Entry 2WVW (electron microscopy, 9.00 A resolution (very low resolution: no residue pairs are listed; an interface is given only as per-side residue counts)); this record covers chains A and W of the 24 polymer chains in the assembly.

== Chain A ==
Protein: Ribulose bisphosphate carboxylase large chain
Source organism: Synechococcus elongatus
Notes: EC 4.1.1.39
UniProt: P00880 (RBL_SYNP6); residues 4-475 here correspond to UniProt positions 1-472 (UniProt number = residue number - 3)
Sequence (472 residues; each row starts with the number of its first residue):
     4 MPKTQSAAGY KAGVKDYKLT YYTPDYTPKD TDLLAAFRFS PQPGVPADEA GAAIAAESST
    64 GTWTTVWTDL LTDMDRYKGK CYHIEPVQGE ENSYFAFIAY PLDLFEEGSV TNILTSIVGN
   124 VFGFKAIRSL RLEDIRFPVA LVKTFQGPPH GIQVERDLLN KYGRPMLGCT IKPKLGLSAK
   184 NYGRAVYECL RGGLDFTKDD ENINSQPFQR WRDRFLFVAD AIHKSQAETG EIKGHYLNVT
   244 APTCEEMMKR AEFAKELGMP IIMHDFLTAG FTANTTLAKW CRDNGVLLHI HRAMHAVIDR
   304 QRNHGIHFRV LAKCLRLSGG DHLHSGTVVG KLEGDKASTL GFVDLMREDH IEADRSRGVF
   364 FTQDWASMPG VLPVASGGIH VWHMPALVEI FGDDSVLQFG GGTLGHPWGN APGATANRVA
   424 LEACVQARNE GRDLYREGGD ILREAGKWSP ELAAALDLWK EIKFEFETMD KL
Disordered / not traced: 4-8
Curated features (UniProtKB/Swiss-Prot):
  - motif: Glu464 to Glu470 (Interacts with RbcX2)
  - active site (Proton acceptor): Lys175, His294
  - binding site (substrate): Asn123, Thr173, Lys177, Arg295, His327, Ser379
  - binding site (Mg(2+)): Lys201, Asp203, Glu204
  - site: Lys334 (Transition state stabilizer)
  - modified residue: Lys201 (N6-carboxylysine)

== Chain W ==
Protein: Rbcx protein
Source organism: Anabaena SP. ca
UniProt: Q44212 (Q44212_9NOST); numbering as in UniProt (aligned over 1-135)
Sequence (155 residues; each row starts with the number of its first residue; numbers below 1 keep their minus sign (Met-19 is residue -19)):
   -19 MGSSHHHHHH SSGLVPRGSH MNLKQIAKDT AKTLQSYLTY QALRTVLAQL GETNPPLALW
    41 LHNFSAGKVQ DGEKYIEELF LEKPDLALRI MTVREHIAEE IAEFLPEMVV TGIQQANMEK
   101 RRQHLERMTQ VSLSHPSPES EQQQFSDPDW DNLAS
Disordered / not traced: -19 to 0, 106-135
Curated features (UniProtKB/Swiss-Prot):
  - mutagenesis: Tyr17 to Tyr20 (No longer prevents RbcL-GroEL association), Gln29 (Q29A: No longer prevents RbcL-GroEL association)

== How chain A and chain W interact ==
At this resolution (9 A) residue pairs are not listed: 6 residues of chain A and 7 of chain W lie at the interface.

== Overview ==
6 residues of chain A and 7 residues of chain W are in contact. Curated annotation (UniProt) lists active-site
residues Lys175(A) and His294(A), 6 substrate-binding residues and 3 Mg2+-binding residues on chain A; 5
mutagenesis sites on chain W.
Chain A is Ribulose bisphosphate carboxylase large chain (Synechococcus elongatus) and chain W is Rbcx protein
(Anabaena SP. ca); the structure, Cryo-EM structure of the RbcL-RbcX complex, was determined by electron
microscopy together with 3HYB from the same study.
